PDB entry 7M5N | X-ray diffraction, 3.11 A resolution | chains A and C of the 3 polymer chains in the assembly

Chain A (and C):
Name: Proliferating cell nuclear antigen
Organism: Homo sapiens
Notes: chain C of this document is another copy of the same molecule, construct and numbering; everything in this record applies to it too
UniProt: P12004 (PCNA_HUMAN); residues 1-259 here = UniProt positions 1-259
Chain sequence (259 residues; each row starts with the number of its first residue):
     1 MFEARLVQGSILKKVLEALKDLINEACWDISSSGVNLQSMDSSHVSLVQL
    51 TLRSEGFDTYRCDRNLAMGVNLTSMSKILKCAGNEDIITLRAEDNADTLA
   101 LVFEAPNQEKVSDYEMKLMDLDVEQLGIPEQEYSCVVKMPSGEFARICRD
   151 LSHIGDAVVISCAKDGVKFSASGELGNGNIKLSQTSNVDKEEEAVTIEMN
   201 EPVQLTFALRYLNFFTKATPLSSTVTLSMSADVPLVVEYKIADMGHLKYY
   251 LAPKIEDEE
Unresolved in the structure: 255-259 (chain C: 86, 123-125, 130, 189-190, 256-259)
Swiss-Prot annotation at these positions:
  - DNA-binding region: Arg61 to Lys80
  - modified residue: Lys14 (N6-acetyllysine), Lys77 (N6-acetyllysine), Lys80 (N6-acetyllysine), Tyr211 (Phosphotyrosine), Lys248 (N6-acetyllysine)
  - cross-link (Glycyl lysine isopeptide (Lys-Gly)): Lys164 (interchain with G-Cter in SUMO2), Lys254 (interchain with G-Cter in SUMO2)
  - natural variant: Ser228 (S228I: In ATLD2)
  - mutagenesis: Lys13 (K13R: Inhibits acetylation, recruitment to DNA damage sites, inducible ubiquitination and protein degradation, DNA replication and repair synthesis efficiencies, but homotrimer formation, nuclear ...), Lys14 (K14R: Inhibits acetylation, recruitment to DNA damage sites, inducible ubiquitination and protein degradation, DNA replication and repair synthesis efficiencies, but homotrimer formation, nuclear ...), Lys20 (K20R: Inhibits acetylation, recruitment to DNA damage sites, inducible ubiquitination and protein degradation, DNA replication and repair synthesis efficiencies, but homotrimer formation, nuclear ...), Met40 (M40A: Complete loss of interaction with UHRF2), Ser43 to Val45 (No effect on POLD3-binding. Impairs binding to ALKBH2), Lys77 (K77A: Inhibits recruitment to DNA damage sites, but nuclear localization is similar as the wild-type; in association with A-80 ...), Lys80 (K80A: Inhibits recruitment to DNA damage sites, but nuclear localization is similar as the wild-type; in association with A-77 ...), Gln125 to Ile128 (Strong decrease in POLD3-binding. Impairs binding to ALKBH2), Ile128 (I128A: Complete loss of interaction with UHRF2), Lys164 (K164R: Abolishes ubiquitination. No effect on interaction with SHPRH), Val188 to Lys190 (No effect on POLD3-binding. No effect on ALKBH2-binding), Tyr211 (Y211F: Alters chromatin-associated PCNA stability and its function in DNA replication and repair), 3 further mutagenesis entries in UniProt

Interface between chain A and chain C:
Contacting residue pairs - 24 pairs, chain A then chain C:
  Asp150(A) - Cys81(C)
  Asp150(A) - Tyr114(C)
  His153(A) - Cys81(C)
  Ile154(A) - Tyr114(C)  hydrophobic
  Leu175(A) - Met116(C)
  Leu175(A) - Lys117(C)
  Gly176(A) - Glu115(C)
  Gly176(A) - Met116(C)
  Gly176(A) - Lys117(C)
  Asn177(A) - Tyr114(C)
  Asn177(A) - Glu115(C)  hydrogen bond (backbone-backbone)
  Gly178(A) - Asp113(C)
  Gly178(A) - Tyr114(C)
  Asn179(A) - Val111(C)
  Asn179(A) - Ser112(C)
  Asn179(A) - Asp113(C)  hydrogen bond (backbone-backbone)
  Ile180(A) - Val111(C)
  Ile180(A) - Ser112(C)
  Ile180(A) - Tyr114(C)
  Lys181(A) - Lys110(C)
  Lys181(A) - Val111(C)  hydrogen bond (backbone-backbone)
  Leu182(A) - Glu109(C)
  Leu182(A) - Lys110(C)
  Ser183(A) - Glu109(C)
Interface residues without a listed pair, chain A (14 interface residues in all): Arg146, Ile147
Interface residues without a listed pair, chain C (12 interface residues in all): Ser74, Lys77

Overview:
Chain A and chain C form an interface of 14 and 12 residues respectively; the contacts include 3 hydrogen
bonds. Main-chain hydrogen bonds include Asn177(A)-Glu115(C), Asn179(A)-Asp113(C) and Lys181(A)-Val111(C).
UniProt lists 23 mutagenesis sites on chain A.
Both chains are Proliferating cell nuclear antigen (Homo sapiens). Entry 7M5N (PCNA bound to peptide mimetic
with linker) was determined by X-ray diffraction together with 7M5L and 7M5M from the same study.
